7YNC - chains A and B of the 3 polymer chains in the assembly; structure by electron microscopy, 3.14 A resolution.

Chain A:
Molecule: CRISPR-associated RAMP family protein
From: Desulfonema ishimotonii
UniProt: A0A401FT36 (A0A401FT36_9DELT); residues 1-1601 here = UniProt positions 1-1601
Amino-acid sequence (1601 residues; row label = number of the first residue in the row):
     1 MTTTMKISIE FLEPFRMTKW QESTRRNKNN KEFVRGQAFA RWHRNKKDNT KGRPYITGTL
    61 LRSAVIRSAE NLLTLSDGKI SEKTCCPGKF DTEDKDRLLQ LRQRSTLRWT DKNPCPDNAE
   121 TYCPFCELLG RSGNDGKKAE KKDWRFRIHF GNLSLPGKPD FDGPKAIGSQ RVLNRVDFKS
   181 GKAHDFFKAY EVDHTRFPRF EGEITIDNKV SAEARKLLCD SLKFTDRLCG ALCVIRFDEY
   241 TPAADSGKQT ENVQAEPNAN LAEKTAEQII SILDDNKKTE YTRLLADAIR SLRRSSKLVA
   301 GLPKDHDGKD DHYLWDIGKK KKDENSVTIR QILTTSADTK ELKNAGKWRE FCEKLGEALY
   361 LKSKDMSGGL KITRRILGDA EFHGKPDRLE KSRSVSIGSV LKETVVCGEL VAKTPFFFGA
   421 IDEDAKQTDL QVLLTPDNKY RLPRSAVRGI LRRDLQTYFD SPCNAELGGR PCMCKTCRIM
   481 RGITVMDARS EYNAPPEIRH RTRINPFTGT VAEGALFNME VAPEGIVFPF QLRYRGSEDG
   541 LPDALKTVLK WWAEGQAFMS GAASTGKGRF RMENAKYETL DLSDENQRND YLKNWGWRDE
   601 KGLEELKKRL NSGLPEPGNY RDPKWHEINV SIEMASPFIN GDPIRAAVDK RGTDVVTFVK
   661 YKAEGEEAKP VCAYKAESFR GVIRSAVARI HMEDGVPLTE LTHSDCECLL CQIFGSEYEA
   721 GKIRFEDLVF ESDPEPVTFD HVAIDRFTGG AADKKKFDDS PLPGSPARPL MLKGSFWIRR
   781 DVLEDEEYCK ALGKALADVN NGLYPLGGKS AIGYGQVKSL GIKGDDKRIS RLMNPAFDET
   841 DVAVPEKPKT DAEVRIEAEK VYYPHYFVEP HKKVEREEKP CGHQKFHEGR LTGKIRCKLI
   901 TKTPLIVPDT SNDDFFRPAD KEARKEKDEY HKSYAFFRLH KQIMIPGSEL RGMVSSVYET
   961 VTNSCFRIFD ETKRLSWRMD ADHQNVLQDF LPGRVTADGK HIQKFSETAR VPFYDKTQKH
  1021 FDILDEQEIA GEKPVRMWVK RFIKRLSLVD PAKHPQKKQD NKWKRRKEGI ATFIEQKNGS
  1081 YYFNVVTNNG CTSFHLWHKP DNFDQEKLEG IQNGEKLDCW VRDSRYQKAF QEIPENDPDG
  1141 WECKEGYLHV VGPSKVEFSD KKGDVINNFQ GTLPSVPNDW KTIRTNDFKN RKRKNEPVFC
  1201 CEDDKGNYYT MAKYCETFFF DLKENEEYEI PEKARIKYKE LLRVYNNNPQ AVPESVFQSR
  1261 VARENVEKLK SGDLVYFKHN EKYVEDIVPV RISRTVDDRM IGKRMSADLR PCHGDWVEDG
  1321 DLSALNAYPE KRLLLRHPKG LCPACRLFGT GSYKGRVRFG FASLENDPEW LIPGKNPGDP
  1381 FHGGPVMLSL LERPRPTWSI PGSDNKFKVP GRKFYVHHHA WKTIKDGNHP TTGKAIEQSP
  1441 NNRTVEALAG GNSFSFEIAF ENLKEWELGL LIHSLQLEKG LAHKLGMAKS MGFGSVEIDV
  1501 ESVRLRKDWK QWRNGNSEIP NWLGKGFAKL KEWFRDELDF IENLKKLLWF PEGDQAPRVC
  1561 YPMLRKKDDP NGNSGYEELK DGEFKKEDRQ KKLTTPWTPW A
Unresolved in the structure: 132-144, 239-259, 367-378, 1317-1335

Chain B:
Molecule: crRNA
From: Desulfonema ishimotonii
Sequence (47 nucleotides; numbered -15 to 32; 1 number in that range is skipped by the numbering (no residue carries it; nothing is unmodelled there); the number before each row is that of its first residue; numbers below 1 keep their minus sign (U-15 is residue -15)):
   -15 UUGAUGUCAC GGAAC
     1 AGGAACUUGA ACAACAUCGU UACUAACGAG CU
Unresolved in the structure: 24-32

How chain A and chain B interact:
Contacting residue pairs (245; chain A residue first):
  Glu13(A) - C-6(B)  hydrogen bond to the base
  Arg16(A) - C-6(B)  salt bridge to the phosphate
  Arg35(A) - A-7(B)  hydrogen bond to the sugar
  Arg35(A) - G-4(B)  hydrogen bond to the base
  Gln37(A) - U-9(B)  hydrogen bond to the base
  Ala38(A) - A-7(B)  sugar contact
  Phe39(A) - A-7(B)  sugar contact
  His43(A) - U-15(B)  salt bridge to the phosphate
  Arg53(A) - U-15(B)  base contact
  Tyr55(A) - U-15(B)  sugar contact
  Gly58(A) - U-14(B)  base contact
  Thr59(A) - U-14(B)  base contact
  Thr59(A) - A-12(B)  base contact
  Thr59(A) - U-9(B)  hydrogen bond to the base
  Leu60(A) - U-9(B)  base contact
  Arg62(A) - A-12(B)  base contact
  Arg62(A) - U-11(B)  phosphate contact
  Arg62(A) - G-10(B)  salt bridge to the phosphate
  Ser63(A) - U-9(B)  hydrogen bond to the phosphate
  Arg67(A) - C-8(B)  hydrogen bond to the sugar
  Lys89(A) - U-11(B)  base contact
  Phe90(A) - U-11(B)  base contact
  Phe90(A) - G-10(B)  base contact
  Asp91(A) - U-11(B)  hydrogen bond to the base
  Asp91(A) - G-10(B)  base contact
  Thr92(A) - G-10(B)  hydrogen bond to the base
  Glu93(A) - U-11(B)  base contact
  Lys95(A) - G-10(B)  base contact
  Arg97(A) - A-12(B)  salt bridge to the phosphate
  Leu98(A) - G-10(B)  base contact
  Gln100(A) - G-10(B)  hydrogen bond to the sugar
  Gln100(A) - U-9(B)  base contact
  Leu101(A) - G-10(B)  base contact
  Leu101(A) - U-9(B)  sugar contact
  Arg102(A) - G-10(B)  hydrogen bond to the base
  Arg102(A) - U-9(B)  salt bridge to the phosphate
  Arg102(A) - C-8(B)  phosphate contact
  Gln103(A) - C-8(B)  hydrogen bond to the phosphate
  Gln103(A) - G-5(B)  hydrogen bond to the base
  Arg104(A) - C-8(B)  sugar contact
  Gly130(A) - U-11(B)  phosphate contact
  Phe146(A) - G-13(B)  base contact
  Phe146(A) - A-12(B)  sugar contact
  Ile148(A) - A-12(B)  base contact
  His149(A) - U-14(B)  base contact
  His149(A) - G-13(B)  base contact
  Phe150(A) - U-14(B)  hydrogen bond to the base
  Phe150(A) - A-12(B)  hydrogen bond to the base
  Gly151(A) - U-14(B)  base contact
  Asn152(A) - U-15(B)  hydrogen bond to the base
  Asn152(A) - U-14(B)  hydrogen bond to the base
  Ser154(A) - U-15(B)  hydrogen bond to the base
  Lys158(A) - U-15(B)  base contact
  Arg171(A) - A-2(B)  salt bridge to the phosphate
  Val172(A) - A-2(B)  sugar contact
  Leu173(A) - A-2(B)  phosphate contact
  Asn174(A) - G-4(B)  hydrogen bond to the sugar
  Asn174(A) - A-3(B)  sugar contact
  Asn174(A) - A-2(B)  hydrogen bond to the phosphate
  Asn174(A) - C-1(B)  sugar contact
  Arg175(A) - G-4(B)  sugar contact
  Arg175(A) - A-3(B)  phosphate contact
  Val176(A) - A-3(B)  hydrogen bond to the phosphate
  Val176(A) - C-1(B)  sugar contact
  Gly181(A) - C-1(B)  sugar contact
  Lys182(A) - C-1(B)  hydrogen bond to the sugar
  Lys182(A) - A1(B)  sugar contact
  Ala183(A) - C-1(B)  base contact
  Asp185(A) - G-4(B)  hydrogen bond to the base
  Phe186(A) - A-2(B)  base contact
  Phe187(A) - G-4(B)  base contact
  Arg227(A) - C-6(B)  hydrogen bond to the sugar
  Gly230(A) - C-6(B)  phosphate contact
  Phe382(A) - G-4(B)  hydrogen bond to the base
  His383(A) - G-4(B)  base contact
  Leu389(A) - G-10(B)  hydrogen bond to the base
  Glu390(A) - G-10(B)  hydrogen bond to the base
  Ser392(A) - G-10(B)  base contact
  Gly419(A) - A-2(B)  sugar contact
  Gly419(A) - C-1(B)  phosphate contact
  Arg444(A) - C-6(B)  salt bridge to the phosphate
  Ser445(A) - A-2(B)  hydrogen bond to the phosphate
  Ala446(A) - A-2(B)  phosphate contact
  Arg448(A) - C-6(B)  hydrogen bond to the base
  Arg448(A) - G-5(B)  salt bridge to the phosphate
  Arg448(A) - G-4(B)  salt bridge to the phosphate
  Gly449(A) - A-3(B)  sugar contact
  Arg452(A) - G-4(B)  salt bridge to the phosphate
  Arg453(A) - A-3(B)  base contact
  Leu467(A) - G-5(B)  base contact
  Leu467(A) - G-4(B)  base contact
  Gly468(A) - G-5(B)  base contact
  Gly469(A) - C-8(B)  hydrogen bond to the base
  Pro471(A) - C-8(B)  base contact
  Met480(A) - G-5(B)  phosphate contact
  Arg481(A) - C-8(B)  base contact
  Arg481(A) - G-5(B)  phosphate contact
  Ile483(A) - C-6(B)  base contact
  Thr484(A) - C-6(B)  base contact
  Val485(A) - C-6(B)  hydrogen bond to the base
  His500(A) - A5(B)  sugar contact
  Arg501(A) - G3(B)  base contact
  Arg501(A) - A5(B)  phosphate contact
  Thr502(A) - G3(B)  hydrogen bond to the sugar
  Thr502(A) - A4(B)  sugar contact
  Thr502(A) - A5(B)  hydrogen bond to the phosphate
  Arg503(A) - G2(B)  base contact
  Arg503(A) - G3(B)  hydrogen bond to the sugar
  Arg503(A) - A4(B)  phosphate contact
  Ile504(A) - A4(B)  hydrogen bond to the phosphate
  Gly509(A) - C6(B)  sugar contact
  Thr510(A) - U7(B)  sugar contact
  Val511(A) - C6(B)  base contact
  Leu516(A) - A5(B)  base contact
  Phe517(A) - G3(B)  base contact
  Met559(A) - A-3(B)  base contact
  Ser560(A) - A-3(B)  hydrogen bond to the base
  Gly561(A) - C-1(B)  sugar contact
  Gly561(A) - A1(B)  phosphate contact
  Ala563(A) - A1(B)  phosphate contact
  Ser564(A) - G2(B)  hydrogen bond to the phosphate
  Asn640(A) - C6(B)  phosphate contact
  Gly641(A) - A5(B)  sugar contact
  Gly641(A) - C6(B)  hydrogen bond to the phosphate
  Glu677(A) - A4(B)  sugar contact
  Glu677(A) - A5(B)  phosphate contact
  Ser678(A) - A4(B)  phosphate contact
  Ser678(A) - A5(B)  hydrogen bond to the phosphate
  Arg680(A) - G2(B)  phosphate contact
  Arg680(A) - G3(B)  salt bridge to the phosphate
  Gly681(A) - A4(B)  sugar contact
  Val682(A) - A4(B)  base contact
  Arg684(A) - A4(B)  salt bridge to the phosphate
  Phe714(A) - G2(B)  sugar contact
  Gly715(A) - G2(B)  sugar contact
  Ser716(A) - A1(B)  hydrogen bond to the sugar
  Ser716(A) - G2(B)  sugar contact
  Glu717(A) - A1(B)  sugar contact
  Glu717(A) - G2(B)  sugar contact
  Glu719(A) - A1(B)  hydrogen bond to the sugar
  Ala720(A) - A1(B)  phosphate contact
  Gly721(A) - G2(B)  hydrogen bond to the phosphate
  Asp740(A) - A11(B)  sugar contact
  His741(A) - A11(B)  salt bridge to the phosphate
  Val742(A) - G9(B)  hydrogen bond to the sugar
  Val742(A) - A10(B)  sugar contact
  Val742(A) - A11(B)  hydrogen bond to the phosphate
  Ala743(A) - G9(B)  phosphate contact
  Ala743(A) - A10(B)  phosphate contact
  Ile744(A) - A10(B)  hydrogen bond to the phosphate
  Ile744(A) - C12(B)  sugar contact
  Arg746(A) - A10(B)  salt bridge to the phosphate
  Gly749(A) - A13(B)  sugar contact
  Gly750(A) - C12(B)  sugar contact
  Ala751(A) - C12(B)  base contact
  Lys755(A) - G9(B)  base contact
  Phe757(A) - G9(B)  base contact
  Gly807(A) - C6(B)  sugar contact
  Gly808(A) - C6(B)  phosphate contact
  Gly808(A) - U7(B)  phosphate contact
  Ser810(A) - U7(B)  phosphate contact
  Ala811(A) - U8(B)  phosphate contact
  Tyr863(A) - C15(B)  hydrogen bond to the phosphate
  His865(A) - A14(B)  salt bridge to the phosphate
  His865(A) - C15(B)  salt bridge to the phosphate
  Pro908(A) - C12(B)  phosphate contact
  Thr910(A) - A11(B)  base contact
  Ser948(A) - A10(B)  sugar contact
  Ser948(A) - A11(B)  hydrogen bond to the phosphate
  Glu949(A) - A10(B)  hydrogen bond to the sugar
  Glu949(A) - A11(B)  phosphate contact
  Glu949(A) - C12(B)  phosphate contact
  Arg951(A) - G9(B)  salt bridge to the phosphate
  Gly952(A) - A10(B)  sugar contact
  Arg967(A) - U8(B)  hydrogen bond to the phosphate
  Arg967(A) - G9(B)  salt bridge to the phosphate
  Ile968(A) - A10(B)  phosphate contact
  Arg978(A) - U17(B)  phosphate contact
  Arg978(A) - C18(B)  salt bridge to the phosphate
  Arg978(A) - G19(B)  salt bridge to the phosphate
  Ala981(A) - G19(B)  base contact
  Arg1010(A) - U21(B)  salt bridge to the phosphate
  Arg1010(A) - A22(B)  salt bridge to the phosphate
  Ser1124(A) - C23(B)  hydrogen bond to the phosphate
  Arg1125(A) - C23(B)  base contact
  Lys1155(A) - G19(B)  sugar contact
  Lys1155(A) - U20(B)  hydrogen bond to the sugar
  Glu1196(A) - U21(B)  phosphate contact
  Glu1196(A) - A22(B)  hydrogen bond to the phosphate
  Lys1213(A) - U20(B)  salt bridge to the phosphate
  Lys1213(A) - U21(B)  phosphate contact
  Tyr1214(A) - U21(B)  hydrogen bond to the phosphate
  Tyr1214(A) - A22(B)  hydrogen bond to the phosphate
  Cys1215(A) - U21(B)  phosphate contact
  Tyr1245(A) - C18(B)  phosphate contact
  Tyr1245(A) - G19(B)  hydrogen bond to the phosphate
  Asn1248(A) - U17(B)  sugar contact
  Gln1250(A) - A16(B)  hydrogen bond to the sugar
  Gln1250(A) - U17(B)  sugar contact
  Ser1259(A) - G19(B)  phosphate contact
  Val1290(A) - G19(B)  sugar contact
  Arg1291(A) - U20(B)  phosphate contact
  Ile1292(A) - G19(B)  base contact
  Arg1294(A) - U17(B)  salt bridge to the phosphate
  Arg1294(A) - C18(B)  salt bridge to the phosphate
  Gly1349(A) - U8(B)  sugar contact
  Thr1350(A) - U7(B)  hydrogen bond to the sugar
  Thr1350(A) - U8(B)  sugar contact
  Gly1351(A) - U8(B)  sugar contact
  Tyr1353(A) - U7(B)  hydrogen bond to the sugar
  Lys1354(A) - U7(B)  phosphate contact
  Gly1355(A) - U8(B)  phosphate contact
  Leu1390(A) - A14(B)  base contact
  Leu1391(A) - A13(B)  base contact
  Leu1391(A) - A14(B)  phosphate contact
  Glu1392(A) - A13(B)  hydrogen bond to the sugar
  Glu1392(A) - A14(B)  phosphate contact
  Arg1393(A) - A13(B)  hydrogen bond to the base
  Arg1393(A) - A14(B)  sugar contact
  Pro1394(A) - A13(B)  sugar contact
  Arg1395(A) - A14(B)  hydrogen bond to the base
  Arg1395(A) - C15(B)  phosphate contact
  Arg1395(A) - A16(B)  phosphate contact
  Thr1397(A) - A16(B)  hydrogen bond to the phosphate
  Trp1398(A) - C15(B)  phosphate contact
  Trp1398(A) - A16(B)  phosphate contact
  Tyr1415(A) - A13(B)  hydrogen bond to the phosphate
  Tyr1415(A) - A14(B)  hydrogen bond to the phosphate
  Arg1443(A) - C12(B)  base contact
  Gly1486(A) - C12(B)  phosphate contact
  Gly1486(A) - A13(B)  phosphate contact
  Met1487(A) - C12(B)  phosphate contact
  Met1487(A) - A13(B)  phosphate contact
  Ala1488(A) - A13(B)  hydrogen bond to the phosphate
  Lys1489(A) - C12(B)  phosphate contact
  Lys1489(A) - A13(B)  salt bridge to the phosphate
  Ser1490(A) - A14(B)  hydrogen bond to the phosphate
  Tyr1561(A) - A14(B)  hydrogen bond to the phosphate
  Pro1562(A) - C15(B)  base contact
  Leu1564(A) - C15(B)  base contact
  Leu1564(A) - A16(B)  base contact
  Tyr1576(A) - A14(B)  hydrogen bond to the sugar
  Tyr1576(A) - C15(B)  hydrogen bond to the phosphate
  Glu1577(A) - A16(B)  hydrogen bond to the base
  Lys1580(A) - A16(B)  base contact
Also at the interface, not in a pair above, chain A (209 interface residues in all): Arg41, Thr57, Ile66, Leu129, Arg131, Ala231, Leu232, Gly384, Pro386, Lys391, Phe417, Phe418, Pro443, Ile450, Arg470, Ala515, Ala562, Pro643, Lys675, Ser685, Tyr718, Lys756, Pro805, Lys809, Met953, Ser956, Leu987, Gln1127, Ser1154, Arg1193, Asn1195, Phe1348, Ser1352, Lys1484, Leu1485, Met1563

Summary:
209 residues of chain A face 38 of chain B across their interface; the contacts include 70 hydrogen bonds and
26 salt bridges. Polar contacts include Glu13(A)-C-6(B), Arg35(A)-G-4(B) and Gln37(A)-U-9(B).
Chain A is CRISPR-associated RAMP family protein and chain B is crRNA, both from Desulfonema ishimotonii; the
structure, Cryo-EM structure of Cas7-11-crRNA bound to target RNA-3, was determined by electron microscopy,
deposited together with 7YN9, 7YNA, 7YNB and 7YND.
